7PQH - chains A and E of the 12 polymer chains in the assembly; structure by electron microscopy, 3.87 A resolution.

Chain A:
Protein: Target of rapamycin complex 1 subunit KOG1
Source organism: Saccharomyces cerevisiae
UniProtKB: P38873 (KOG1_YEAST); numbering as in UniProt (aligned over 1-1557)
Amino-acid sequence (1608 residues; row label = number of the first residue in the row):
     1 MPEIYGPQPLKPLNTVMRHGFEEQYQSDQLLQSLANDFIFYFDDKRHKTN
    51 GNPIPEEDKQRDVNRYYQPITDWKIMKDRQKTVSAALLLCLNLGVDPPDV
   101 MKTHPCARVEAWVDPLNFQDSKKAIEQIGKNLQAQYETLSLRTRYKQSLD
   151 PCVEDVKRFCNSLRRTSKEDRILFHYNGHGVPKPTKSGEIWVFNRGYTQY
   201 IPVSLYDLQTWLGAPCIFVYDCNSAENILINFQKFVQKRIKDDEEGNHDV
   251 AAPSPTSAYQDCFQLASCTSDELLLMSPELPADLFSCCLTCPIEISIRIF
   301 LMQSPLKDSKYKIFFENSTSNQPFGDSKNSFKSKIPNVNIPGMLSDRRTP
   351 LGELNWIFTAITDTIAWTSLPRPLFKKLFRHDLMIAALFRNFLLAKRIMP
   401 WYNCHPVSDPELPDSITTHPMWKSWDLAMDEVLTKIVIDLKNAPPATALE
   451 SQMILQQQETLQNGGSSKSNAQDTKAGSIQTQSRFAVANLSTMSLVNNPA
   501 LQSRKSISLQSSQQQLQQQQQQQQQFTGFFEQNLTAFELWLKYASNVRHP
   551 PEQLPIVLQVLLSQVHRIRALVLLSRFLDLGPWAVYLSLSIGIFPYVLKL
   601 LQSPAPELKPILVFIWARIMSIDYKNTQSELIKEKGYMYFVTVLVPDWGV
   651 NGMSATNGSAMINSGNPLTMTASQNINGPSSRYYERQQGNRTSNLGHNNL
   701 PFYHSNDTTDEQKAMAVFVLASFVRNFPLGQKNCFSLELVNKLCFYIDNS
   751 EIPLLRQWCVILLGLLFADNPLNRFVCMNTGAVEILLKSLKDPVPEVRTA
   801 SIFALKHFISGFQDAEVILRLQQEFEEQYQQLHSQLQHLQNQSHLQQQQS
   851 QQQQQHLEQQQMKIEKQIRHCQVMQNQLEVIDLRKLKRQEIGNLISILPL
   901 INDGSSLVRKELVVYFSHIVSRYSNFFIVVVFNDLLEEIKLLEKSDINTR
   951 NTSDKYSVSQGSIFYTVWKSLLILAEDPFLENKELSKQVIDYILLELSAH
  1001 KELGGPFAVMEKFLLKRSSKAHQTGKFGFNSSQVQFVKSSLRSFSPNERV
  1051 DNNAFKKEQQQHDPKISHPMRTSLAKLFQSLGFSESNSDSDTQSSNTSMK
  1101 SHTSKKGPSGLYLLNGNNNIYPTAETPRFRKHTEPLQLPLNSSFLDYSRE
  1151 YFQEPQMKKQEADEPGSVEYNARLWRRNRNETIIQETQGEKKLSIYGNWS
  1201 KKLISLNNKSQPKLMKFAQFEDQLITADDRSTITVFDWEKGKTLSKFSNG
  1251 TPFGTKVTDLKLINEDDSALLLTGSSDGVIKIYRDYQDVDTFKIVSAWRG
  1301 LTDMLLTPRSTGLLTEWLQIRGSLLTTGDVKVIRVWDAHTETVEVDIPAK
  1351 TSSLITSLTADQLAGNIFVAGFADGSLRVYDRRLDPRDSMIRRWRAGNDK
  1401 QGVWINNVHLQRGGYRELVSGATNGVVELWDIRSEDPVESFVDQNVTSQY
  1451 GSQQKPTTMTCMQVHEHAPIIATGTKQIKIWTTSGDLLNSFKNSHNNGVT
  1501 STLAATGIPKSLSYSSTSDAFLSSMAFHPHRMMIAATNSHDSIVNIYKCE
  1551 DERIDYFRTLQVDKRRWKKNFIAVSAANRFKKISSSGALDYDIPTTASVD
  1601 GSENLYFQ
Not modelled in the structure: 1-38, 313-332, 443-525, 647-707, 941-958, 1017-1068, 1087-1094, 1111-1131, 1443-1458, 1495-1519, 1552-1608
Cystine bridges: Cys-216/Cys-262
Reported in the primary citation:
  - mutagenesis - R884D: decreased localization
  - mutagenesis - L762P, L766P, C777R, I802N, A804E, L900P, L912Q: decreased growth

Chain E:
Protein: Serine/threonine-protein kinase TOR2
Source organism: Saccharomyces cerevisiae
Notes: EC 2.7.1.67, 2.7.11.1
UniProtKB: P32600 (TOR2_YEAST); residue numbers follow UniProt; this construct covers 1-2474
Amino-acid sequence (2474 residues; each row starts with the number of its first residue):
     1 MNKYINKYTTPPNLLSLRQRAEGKHRTRKKLTHKSHSHDDEMSTTSNTDS
    51 NHNGPNDSGRVITGSAGHIGKISFVDSELDTTFSTLNLIFDKLKSDVPQE
   101 RASGANELSTTLTSLAREVSAEQFQRFSNSLNNKIFELIHGFTSSEKIGG
   151 ILAVDTLISFYLSTEELPNQTSRLANYLRVLIPSSDIEVMRLAANTLGRL
   201 TVPGGTLTSDFVEFEVRTCIDWLTLTADNNSSSSKLEYRRHAALLIIKAL
   251 ADNSPYLLYPYVNSILDNIWVPLRDAKLIIRLDAAVALGKCLTIIQDRDP
   301 ALGKQWFQRLFQGCTHGLSLNTNDSVHATLLVFRELLSLKAPYLRDKYDD
   351 IYKSTMKYKEYKFDVIRREVYAILPLLAAFDPAIFTKKYLDRIMVHYLRY
   401 LKNIDMNAANNSDKPFILVSIGDIAFEVGSSISPYMTLILDNIREGLRTK
   451 FKVRKQFEKDLFYCIGKLACALGPAFAKHLNKDLLNLMLNCPMSDHMQET
   501 LMILNEKIPSLESTVNSRILNLLSISLSGEKFIQSNQYDFNNQFSIEKAR
   551 KSRNQSFMKKTGESNDDITDAQILIQCFKMLQLIHHQYSLTEFVRLITIS
   601 YIEHEDSSVRKLAALTSCDLFIKDDICKQTSVHALHSVSEVLSKLLMIAI
   651 TDPVAEIRLEILQHLGSNFDPQLAQPDNLRLLFMALNDEIFGIQLEAIKI
   701 IGRLSSVNPAYVVPSLRKTLLELLTQLKFSNMPKKKEESATLLCTLINSS
   751 DEVAKPYIDPILDVILPKCQDASSAVASTALKVLGELSVVGGKEMTRYLK
   801 ELMPLIINTFQDQSNSFKRDAALTTLGQLAASSGYVVGPLLDYPELLGIL
   851 INILKTENNPHIRRGTVRLIGILGALDPYKHREIEVTSNSKSSVEQNAPS
   901 IDIALLMQGVSPSNDEYYPTVVIHNLMKILNDPSLSIHHTAAIQAIMHIF
   951 QNLGLRCVSFLDQIIPGIILVMRSCPPSQLDFYFQQLGSLISIVKQHIRP
  1001 HVEKIYGVIREFFPIIKLQITIISVIESISKALEGEFKRFVPETLTFFLD
  1051 ILENDQSNKRIVPIRILKSLVTFGPNLEDYSHLIMPIVVRMTEYSAGSLK
  1101 KISIITLGRLAKNINLSEMSSRIVQALVRILNNGDRELTKATMNTLSLLL
  1151 LQLGTDFVVFVPVINKALLRNRIQHSVYDQLVNKLLNNECLPTNIIFDKE
  1201 NEVPERKNYEDEMQVTKLPVNQNILKNAWYCSQQKTKEDWQEWIRRLSIQ
  1251 LLKESPSACLRSCSSLVSVYYPLARELFNASFSSCWVELQTSYQEDLIQA
  1301 LCKALSSSENPPEIYQMLLNLVEFMEHDDKPLPIPIHTLGKYAQKCHAFA
  1351 KALHYKEVEFLEEPKNSTIEALISINNQLHQTDSAIGILKHAQQHNELQL
  1401 KETWYEKLQRWEDALAAYNEKEAAGEDSVEVMMGKLRSLYALGEWEELSK
  1451 LASEKWGTAKPEVKKAMAPLAAGAAWGLEQWDEIAQYTSVMKSQSPDKEF
  1501 YDAILCLHRNNFKKAEVHIFNARDLLVTELSALVNESYNRAYNVVVRAQI
  1551 IAELEEIIKYKKLPQNSDKRLTMRETWNTRLLGCQKNIDVWQRILRVRSL
  1601 VIKPKEDAQVRIKFANLCRKSGRMALAKKVLNTLLEETDDPDHPNTAKAS
  1651 PPVVYAQLKYLWATGLQDEALKQLINFTSRMAHDLGLDPNNMIAQSVPQQ
  1701 SKRVPRHVEDYTKLLARCFLKQGEWRVCLQPKWRLSNPDSILGSYLLATH
  1751 FDNTWYKAWHNWALANFEVISMLTSVSKKKQEGSDASSVTDINEFDNGMI
  1801 GVNTFDAKEVHYSSNLIHRHVIPAIKGFFHSISLSESSSLQDALRLLTLW
  1851 FTFGGIPEATQAMHEGFNLIQIGTWLEVLPQLISRIHQPNQIVSRSLLSL
  1901 LSDLGKAHPQALVYPLMVAIKSESLSRQKAALSIIEKMRIHSPVLVDQAE
  1951 LVSHELIRMAVLWHEQWYEGLDDASRQFFGEHNTEKMFAALEPLYEMLKR
  2001 GPETLREISFQNSFGRDLNDAYEWLMNYKKSKDVSNLNQAWDIYYNVFRK
  2051 IGKQLPQLQTLELQHVSPKLLSAHDLELAVPGTRASGGKPIVKISKFEPV
  2101 FSVISSKQRPRKFCIKGSDGKDYKYVLKGHEDIRQDSLVMQLFGLVNTLL
  2151 QNDAECFRRHLDIQQYPAIPLSPKSGLLGWVPNSDTFHVLIREHREAKKI
  2201 PLNIEHWVMLQMAPDYDNLTLLQKVEVFTYALNNTEGQDLYKVLWLKSRS
  2251 SETWLERRTTYTRSLAVMSMTGYILGLGDRHPSNLMLDRITGKVIHIDFG
  2301 DCFEAAILREKFPEKVPFRLTRMLTYAMEVSGIEGSFRITCENVMKVLRD
  2351 NKGSLMAILEAFAFDPLINWGFDLPTKKIEEETGIQLPVMNANELLSNGA
  2401 ITEEEVQRVENEHKNAIRNARAMLVLKRITDKLTGNDIRRFNDLDVPEQV
  2451 DKLIQQATSVENLCQHYIGWCPFW
Not modelled in the structure: 1-84, 538-542, 562-567, 884-901, 1193-1216, 1637-1646, 1689-1703, 1777-1812, 2375-2412
Swiss-Prot annotation at these positions:
  - region: Val-2103 to Arg-2109 (G-loop), Gly-2276 to Asn-2284 (Catalytic loop), His-2296 to Thr-2321 (Activation loop)
  - modified residue: Thr-10 (Phosphothreonine)
  - mutagenesis: Ser-1975 (S1975I: In TOR2-1; confers resistance to rapamycin), Gly-2129 (G2129R: Causes defect in receptor endocytosis), Asp-2279 (D2279A: Loss of function), Asp-2298 (D2298E: Loss of kinase activity)

How chain A and chain E interact:
Contacting residue pairs - 34 pairs, chain A then chain E:
  Phe-300(A) with Arg-717(E)
  Pro-305(A) with Leu-721(E), hydrophobic
  Leu-306(A) with Pro-760(E), hydrophobic
  Asp-308(A) with Asp-763(E)
  Ser-309(A) with Asp-759(E)
  Lys-423(A) with Pro-714(E)
  Ser-424(A) with Pro-714(E)
  Leu-427(A) with Val-713(E), hydrophobic; Pro-714(E)
  Asp-430(A) with Tyr-757(E), hydrogen bond
  Gln-532(A) with Ala-710(E)
  Ala-536(A) with Asn-708(E); Ala-710(E), hydrophobic
  Leu-539(A) with Val-707(E)
  Tyr-543(A) with Leu-635(E); Pro-671(E), hydrophobic; Gln-675(E)
  Ala-544(A) with Gln-675(E)
  Asn-546(A) with Leu-635(E); His-636(E)
  Glu-552(A) with Tyr-711(E), hydrogen bond
  Gln-553(A) with Tyr-711(E), hydrogen bond
  Glu-1164(A) with Ser-631(E)
  Pro-1165(A) with Gln-629(E)
  Gly-1166(A) with Gln-629(E), hydrogen bond (backbone-side chain); Ser-631(E), hydrogen bond (backbone-side chain); Ala-634(E)
  Ser-1167(A) with Ser-631(E)
  Val-1168(A) with His-633(E)
  Asn-1171(A) with Gln-534(E); Ser-535(E)
  Ala-1172(A) with Ser-535(E)
  Trp-1175(A) with Ser-535(E); Asn-536(E)
Interface residues without a listed pair, chain A (27 interface residues in all): Asp-426, Thr-535
Interface residues without a listed pair, chain E (29 interface residues in all): Thr-630, Val-632, Gln-672, Pro-709, Thr-725, Glu-752

Summary:
27 residues of chain A face 29 of chain E across their interface; the contacts include 5 hydrogen bonds. Polar
pairs include Asp-430(A)/Tyr-757(E), Glu-552(A)/Tyr-711(E) and Gln-553(A)/Tyr-711(E). From the paper: L762P,
L766P and C777R of chain A, among others, reduce growth; R884D of chain A reduces localization; 8
substitutions were tested in all.
Here chain A is Target of rapamycin complex 1 subunit KOG1 and chain E is Serine/threonine-protein kinase
TOR2, both from Saccharomyces cerevisiae. Entry 7PQH (Cryo-EM structure of Saccharomyces cerevisiae TOROID
(TORC1 Organized in Inhibited Domains)) was determined by electron microscopy.
